PDB entry 5O75 | X-ray diffraction, 1.48 A resolution | chain A

== Chain A ==
Protein: Ubiquitin conjugation factor E4 B
Source organism: Homo sapiens
Notes: EC 2.3.2.27
Reference sequence: O95155 (UBE4B_HUMAN), isoform O95155-4; residues 1097-1173 here correspond to UniProt positions 1277-1353 (UniProt number = residue number + 180)
Amino-acid sequence (78 residues; row label = number of the first residue in the row):
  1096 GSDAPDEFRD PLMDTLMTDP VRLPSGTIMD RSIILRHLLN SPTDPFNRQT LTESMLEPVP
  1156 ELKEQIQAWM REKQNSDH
Unresolved in the structure: 1096-1097, 1169-1173
Construct notes: expression tag (1096)
From the paper describing this entry:
  - mutagenesis - L1107R: abolished binding to UbV.E4B
  - mutagenesis - T1122R (10- to 20-fold), F1141R (10- to 20-fold), R1143A (10- to 20-fold): decreased binding to UbV.E4B

== Overview ==
The paper reports that T1122R, F1141R and R1143A reduce binding to UbV.E4B; L1107R abolishes binding to
UbV.E4B.
Chain A is Ubiquitin conjugation factor E4 B (Homo sapiens); the structure, Ube4B U-box domain, was determined
by X-ray diffraction.
